Entry 7K58 (electron microscopy, 4.00 A resolution); this record covers chains H and E of the 17 polymer chains in the assembly.

# Chain H
Protein: Dynein light chain
From: Tetrahymena thermophila
Reference sequence: Q1HFW2 (Q1HFW2_TETTH); residue numbers follow UniProt; this construct covers 2-92
Sequence (91 residues; row label = number of the first residue in the row):
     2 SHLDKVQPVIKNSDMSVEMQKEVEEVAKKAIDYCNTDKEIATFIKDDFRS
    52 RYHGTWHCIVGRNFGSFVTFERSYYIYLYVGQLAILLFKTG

# Chain E
Protein: Flagellar outer dynein arm intermediate protein, putative
From: Tetrahymena thermophila
Reference sequence: Q23FU1 (Q23FU1_TETTS); numbering as in UniProt (aligned over 12-568)
Sequence (557 residues; each row starts with the number of its first residue):
    12 KEFNNPINFQDTETRYGGIQNQVVNINQYVQRNPNFIDLDNIAELSEHSV
    62 NTERVKTGDRGMSHKEGGWPGNVDPNEAQETGRFKKRIEKDTSFPQAVKD
   112 LKEGVEKCIYQNNQIDLLEEYFEGETSEHVVENLSSKTLMLFKDEKEICK
   162 RSVSEISWHPEGPTKVAVSYAIMRFQQMPEKMPTQAYVWDLLNPNSPEIK
   212 LMSPSAVTNISYNQKIPDQIGGGCYNGLLAVWDGRKGENPIMISPVENSH
   262 YEPVTHFHWLMSKTGSECVTTSTDGKVMWWDTRKFEAGPVEKLNIIEGLG
   312 ENEEIIGGTALEYNVEAGPSKFLIGTESGSILTANKKLKKPVEITTRYGL
   362 DQGRHLGPVYSINRSNQNPKYFLSVGDWSCKIWVEDLKTPIIRTKYHGSY
   412 LSDGCWSPTRSGAFFLVRRDGWMDVWDYYYRQNEIAFSHKVSDSPLTCIK
   462 INQTGGAYHNSGKLCAIGDQDGTVTILELCDSLYTMQPKEKDIINEMFER
   512 EYRKEKNLETIKKQQELAKRQVQKDMGSQKEKWEKKKLEMIETAEASFHE
   562 NLAKNPV
Unresolved in the structure: 102-103

# Interface between chain H and chain E
Residue-residue contacts (53):
  V10(H) - W80(E)
  V10(H) - P81(E)
  V10(H) - G82(E)
  K12(H) - P81(E)
  K12(H) - G82(E)  hydrogen bond (side chain-backbone)
  K12(H) - V84(E)
  N13(H) - R71(E)
  N13(H) - M73(E)
  D15(H) - R71(E)  salt bridge
  G62(H) - H75(E)
  R63(H) - H75(E)  hydrogen bond (backbone-side chain)
  N64(H) - H75(E)
  N64(H) - K76(E)  hydrogen bond (side chain-backbone)
  F65(H) - S74(E)
  F65(H) - H75(E)  hydrogen bond (backbone-backbone)
  F65(H) - K76(E)
  G66(H) - M73(E)
  G66(H) - S74(E)
  S67(H) - R71(E)
  S67(H) - G72(E)
  S67(H) - M73(E)  hydrogen bond (side chain-backbone)
  F68(H) - D70(E)
  F68(H) - R71(E)
  F68(H) - G72(E)
  V69(H) - G69(E)
  V69(H) - D70(E)
  V69(H) - R71(E)  hydrogen bond (backbone-backbone)
  T70(H) - T68(E)
  T70(H) - G69(E)
  T70(H) - D70(E)  hydrogen bond
  F71(H) - K67(E)
  F71(H) - T68(E)
  F71(H) - G69(E)  hydrogen bond (backbone-backbone)
  F71(H) - D70(E)
  F71(H) - R71(E)
  E72(H) - V66(E)
  E72(H) - K67(E)
  R73(H) - K67(E)  hydrogen bond (backbone-backbone)
  R73(H) - G69(E)
  Y76(H) - R71(E)
  Y76(H) - M73(E)
  Y78(H) - S74(E)  hydrogen bond (side chain-backbone)
  Y78(H) - H75(E)  hydrogen bond
  Y80(H) - H75(E)
  Y80(H) - G79(E)
  Y80(H) - W80(E)  hydrogen bond (side chain-backbone)
  Y80(H) - P81(E)  hydrogen bond (side chain-backbone)
  Y80(H) - G82(E)
  G82(H) - G79(E)  hydrogen bond (backbone-backbone)
  Q83(H) - H75(E)
  Q83(H) - G78(E)
  Q83(H) - G79(E)  hydrogen bond (side chain-backbone)
  A85(H) - H75(E)
Interface residues without a listed pair, chain H (23 interface residues in all): L84
Interface residues without a listed pair, chain E (18 interface residues in all): E77

# Overview
The interface between chain H and chain E involves 23 residues on one side and 18 on the other; the contacts
include 15 hydrogen bonds and 1 salt bridge. Polar contacts include D15(H)-R71(E), K12(H)-G82(E) and
R63(H)-H75(E).
Chain H is Dynein light chain and chain E is Flagellar outer dynein arm intermediate protein, putative, both
from Tetrahymena thermophila; the structure, Structure of outer-arm dyneins bound to microtubule with
microtubule binding state 1(MTBS-1), was determined by electron microscopy together with 7K5B, 7KEK, 7MWG and
7N32 from the same study.
